PDB entry 2GPL | X-ray diffraction, 2.81 A resolution | chains A and B of the 28 polymer chains in the assembly

== Chain A ==
Molecule: Proteasome component Y7
Organism: Saccharomyces cerevisiae
Notes: EC 3.4.25.1
UniProt: P23639 (PSA2_YEAST); the construct lacks a stretch of the UniProt sequence and is renumbered around it, so the offset changes along the chain: 4-102 = UniProt 1-99; 103-147 = UniProt 101-145; 148-200 = UniProt 147-199; 202-209 = UniProt 200-207; 2 more segments
Amino-acid sequence (250 residues; each row starts with the number of its first residue; note: 1 number in that range is skipped by the numbering (no residue carries it; nothing is unmodelled there); a row labelled like 21A-21B holds insertion residues (21A, then the next letters in order)):
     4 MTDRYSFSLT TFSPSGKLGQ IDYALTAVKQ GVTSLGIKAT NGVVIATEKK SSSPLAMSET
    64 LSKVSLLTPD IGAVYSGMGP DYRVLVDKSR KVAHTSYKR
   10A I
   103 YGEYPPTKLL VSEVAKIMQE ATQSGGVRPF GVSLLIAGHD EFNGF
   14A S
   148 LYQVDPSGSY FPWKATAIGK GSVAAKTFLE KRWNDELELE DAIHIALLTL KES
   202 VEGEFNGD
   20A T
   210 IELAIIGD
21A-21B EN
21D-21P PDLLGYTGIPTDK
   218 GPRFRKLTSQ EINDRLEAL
UniProt features mapped onto this chain:
  - cross-link: Lys110 (Glycyl lysine isopeptide (Lys-Gly) (interchain with G-Cter in ubiquitin))

== Chain B ==
Molecule: Proteasome component Y13
Organism: Saccharomyces cerevisiae
Notes: EC 3.4.25.1
UniProt: P23638 (PSA4_YEAST); the construct lacks a stretch of the UniProt sequence and is renumbered around it, so the offset changes along the chain: 4-63 = UniProt 2-61; 64-144 = UniProt 63-143; 145-200 = UniProt 145-200; 202-204 = UniProt 201-203; 2 more segments
Amino-acid sequence (244 residues; each row starts with the number of its first residue; note: 1 number in that range is skipped by the numbering (no residue carries it; nothing is unmodelled there); a row labelled like 20A-20B holds insertion residues (20A, then the next letters in order)):
     4 GSRRYDSRTT IFSPEGRLYQ VEYALESISH AGTAIGIMAS DGIVLAAERK VTSTLLEQDT
   63A S
    64 TEKLYKLNDK IAVAVAGLTA DAEILINTAR IHAQNYLKTY NEDIPVEILV RRLSDIKQGY
   124 TQHGGLRPFG VSFIYAGYDD R
   14A Y
   145 GYQLYTSNPS GNYTGWKAIS VGANTSAAQT LLQMDYKDDM KVDDAIELAL KTLSKT
   202 TDS
20A-20B SA
   205 LTYDRLEFAT IR
21A-21B KG
   217 AN
21C-21D DG
   219 E
   21E V
   220 YQKIFKPQEI KDILVKTGIT
UniProt features mapped onto this chain:
  - cross-link (Glycyl lysine isopeptide (Lys-Gly)): Lys101 (interchain with G-Cter in ubiquitin), Lys199 (interchain with G-Cter in ubiquitin), Lys225 (interchain with G-Cter in ubiquitin)

== How chain A and chain B interact ==
Residue-residue contacts (65):
  Arg7(A) with Ser5(B)
  Tyr8(A) with Ser5(B); Tyr8(B)
  Ser9(A) with Gly127(B); Leu129(B)
  Phe10(A) with Ser5(B); Tyr8(B); Asp9(B); Gly128(B)
  Ser11(A) with Gly128(B), hydrogen bond (backbone-backbone); Leu129(B); Arg130(B), hydrogen bond (side chain-backbone)
  Thr13(A) with Arg130(B)
  Thr14(A) with Ser10(B); Thr12(B); Gln23(B)
  Phe15(A) with Gln23(B); Tyr26(B); Ala27(B), hydrophobic; Arg130(B); Pro131(B); Gly133(B)
  Ser16(A) with Tyr26(B)
  Pro17(A) with Tyr26(B), hydrophobic; Glu29(B)
  Ser18(A) with Glu29(B); His33(B)
  Gly19(A) with Tyr26(B); Glu29(B); Ser30(B), hydrogen bond (backbone-side chain)
  Leu21(A) with Arg130(B)
  Lys41(A) with Glu60(B), salt bridge
  Ser114(A) with Glu86(B)
  Lys118(A) with Ile87(B)
  Gln121(A) with Ala83(B); Asp84(B), hydrogen bond; Ile87(B); Arg130(B)
  Thr124(A) with Arg130(B), hydrogen bond (backbone-side chain)
  Gln125(A) with Tyr123(B); Leu129(B); Arg130(B), hydrogen bond (side chain-backbone); Pro131(B); Phe132(B)
  Gly127(A) with Leu129(B)
  Tyr149(A) with Thr63(B)
  Ser154(A) with Ala83(B)
  Gly155(A) with Ala83(B)
  Ser156(A) with Ala83(B)
  Tyr157(A) with Glu86(B), hydrogen bond
  Pro159(A) with Leu59(B); Glu60(B), hydrogen bond (backbone-backbone); Thr63(B); Ser63A(B)
  Trp160(A) with Ser56(B); Leu58(B); Leu59(B)
  Lys161(A) with Thr57(B); Leu58(B), hydrogen bond (backbone-backbone); Leu59(B); Glu60(B), salt bridge
  Ala162(A) with Leu58(B)
  Lys173(A) with Leu58(B)
  Glu177(A) with Thr57(B), hydrogen bond; Leu58(B)
Interface residues without a listed pair, chain A (34 interface residues in all): Ser126, Phe158, Leu176
Interface residues without a listed pair, chain B (32 interface residues in all): Leu81, Thr82

== Summary ==
34 residues of chain A and 32 residues of chain B are in contact; the contacts include 10 hydrogen bonds and 2
salt bridges. Polar pairs include Lys41(A)-Glu60(B), Lys161(A)-Glu60(B) and Ser11(A)-Arg130(B).
Chain A is Proteasome component Y7 and chain B is Proteasome component Y13, both from Saccharomyces
cerevisiae; the structure, TMC-95 based biphenyl-ether macrocycles: specific proteasome inhibitors, was
determined by X-ray diffraction.
